Entry 3B5Z (X-ray diffraction, 4.20 A resolution (low resolution: residue-level contacts below are approximate; hydrogen-bond / salt-bridge calls are withheld)); this record covers chains A and B.

[Chain A (and B)]
Protein: Lipid A export ATP-binding/permease protein msbA
From: Salmonella typhimurium
Notes: EC 3.6.3.-; chain B of this document is another copy of the same molecule, construct and numbering; everything in this record applies to it too
UniProt: P63359 (MSBA_SALTY); numbering as in UniProt (aligned over 1-582)
Chain sequence (582 residues; each row starts with the number of its first residue):
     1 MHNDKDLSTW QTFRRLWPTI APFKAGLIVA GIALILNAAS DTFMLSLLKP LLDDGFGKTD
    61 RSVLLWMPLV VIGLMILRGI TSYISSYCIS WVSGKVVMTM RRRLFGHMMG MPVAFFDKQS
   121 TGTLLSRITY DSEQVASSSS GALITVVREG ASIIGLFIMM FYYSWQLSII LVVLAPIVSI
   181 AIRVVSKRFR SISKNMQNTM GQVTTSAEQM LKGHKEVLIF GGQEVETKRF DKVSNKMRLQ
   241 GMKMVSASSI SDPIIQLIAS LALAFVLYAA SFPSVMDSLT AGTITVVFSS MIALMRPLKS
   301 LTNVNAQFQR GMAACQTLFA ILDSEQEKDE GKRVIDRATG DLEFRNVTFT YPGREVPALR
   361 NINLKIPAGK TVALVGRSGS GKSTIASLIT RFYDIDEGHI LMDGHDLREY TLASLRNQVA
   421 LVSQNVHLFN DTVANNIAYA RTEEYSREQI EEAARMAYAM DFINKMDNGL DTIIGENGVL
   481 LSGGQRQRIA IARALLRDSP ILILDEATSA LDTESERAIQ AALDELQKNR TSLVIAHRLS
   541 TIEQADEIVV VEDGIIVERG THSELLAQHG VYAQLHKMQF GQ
Not modelled in the structure: 1-9, 582
Small-molecule neighbours: ADP / vanadate: S378, G379, S380, G381, K382, S383

[How chain A and chain B interact]
Interface residues of chain A (facing chain B), 2 residues: F56, A281
Interface residues of chain B (facing chain A), 2 residues: F56, A281

[Summary]
Chain A and chain B each contribute 2 residues to their interface. Bound to chain A: ADP / vanadate.
Both chains are Lipid A export ATP-binding/permease protein msbA (Salmonella typhimurium). Entry 3B5Z (Crystal
Structure of MsbA from Salmonella typhimurium with ADP Vanadate) was determined by X-ray diffraction together
with 3B5W, 3B5X, 3B5Y and 3B60 from the same study.
